PDB entry 6V44 | X-ray diffraction, 2.20 A resolution | chains A and F of the 6 polymer chains in the assembly

== Chain A ==
Molecule: Hemagglutinin HA1 chain
From: Influenza A virus (A/swine/Missouri/A01727926/2015(H4N6))
UniProt: A0A140D8S6 (A0A140D8S6_9INFA); residues 0-327 here correspond to UniProt positions 16-343 (UniProt number = residue number + 16)
Chain sequence (332 residues; numbered -4 to 327; the number before each row is that of its first residue; numbers below 1 keep their minus sign (Ala-4 is residue -4)):
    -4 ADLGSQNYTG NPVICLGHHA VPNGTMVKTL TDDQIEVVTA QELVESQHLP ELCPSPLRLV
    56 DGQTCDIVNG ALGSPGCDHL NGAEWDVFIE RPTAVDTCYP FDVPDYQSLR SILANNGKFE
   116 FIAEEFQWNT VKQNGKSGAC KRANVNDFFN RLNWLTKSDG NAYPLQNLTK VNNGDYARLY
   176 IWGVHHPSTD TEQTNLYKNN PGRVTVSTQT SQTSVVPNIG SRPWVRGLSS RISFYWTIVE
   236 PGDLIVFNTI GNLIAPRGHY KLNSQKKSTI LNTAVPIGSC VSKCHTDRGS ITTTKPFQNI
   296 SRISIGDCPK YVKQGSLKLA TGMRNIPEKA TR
Disordered / not traced: -4 to 2, 323-327
Disulfides: Cys48-Cys275, Cys60-Cys72, Cys93-Cys135, Cys279-Cys303
Glycans and other covalent adducts: glycan linked to Asn162; N-acetylglucosamine (NAG) linked to Asn294
Differences from the reference sequence: expression tag (-4 to -1)
What the authors report for this chain:
  - post-translational modification sites: Asn162, Asn294
  - binding site for N-acetylglucosamine: Trp219
  - specificity-determining residues: Leu223, Ser225 (citing earlier work)

== Chain F ==
Molecule: Hemagglutinin HA2 chain
From: Influenza A virus (A/swine/Missouri/A01727926/2015(H4N6))
UniProt: A0A140D8S6 (A0A140D8S6_9INFA); residues 1-174 here correspond to UniProt positions 344-517 (UniProt number = residue number + 343)
Chain sequence (186 residues; row label = number of the first residue in the row):
     1 GLFGAIAGFI ENGWQGLIDG WYGFRHQNAE GTGTAADLKS TQTAIDQING KLNRLIEKTN
    61 EKYHQIEKEF EQVEGRIQDL EKYVEDTKID LWSYNAELLV ALENQHTIDV TDSEMNKLFE
   121 RVRRQLRENA EDKGNGCFEI FHQCDNNCIE SIRNGTYDHD IYRDEAINNR FQIQSGRSGR
   181 LVPRGS
Disordered / not traced: 174-186
Disulfides: Cys144-Cys148
Differences from the reference sequence: expression tag (175-186)

== How chain A and chain F interact ==
Contacting residue pairs (11; chain A residue first):
  Ser103(A) with Glu74(F); Gly75(F); Arg76(F), hydrogen bond (side chain-backbone)
  Ser106(A) with Asp79(F), hydrogen bond
  Ile107(A) with Val73(F), hydrophobic
  Ala172(A) with Gln72(F)
  Ile233(A) with Val73(F)
  Glu235(A) with Gln72(F)
  Leu257(A) with Gln72(F)
  Lys261(A) with Gln72(F); Val73(F)
Interface residues without a listed pair, chain A (10 interface residues in all): Asp100, Gln102

== In short ==
Chain A and chain F form an interface of 10 and 6 residues respectively; the contacts include 2 hydrogen
bonds. Polar contacts include Ser103(A)-Arg76(F) and Ser106(A)-Asp79(F). Covalently linked
N-acetylglucosamine: at Asn294(A). The paper reports a binding site for N-acetylglucosamine at Trp219(A);
specificity determinants Leu223(A) and Ser225(A).
Here chain A is Hemagglutinin HA1 chain and chain F is Hemagglutinin HA2 chain, both from Influenza A virus
(A/swine/Missouri/A01727926/2015(H4N6)). Entry 6V44 (The crystal structure of hemagglutinin from swine
influenza virus A/swine/Missouri/A01727926/2015) was determined by X-ray diffraction (same publication as
6V46, 6V47, 6V48 and 6V49).
